PDB entry 3QNW | X-ray diffraction, 2.65 A resolution | chains B and F of the 9 polymer chains in the assembly

== Chain B (and F) ==
Protein: Caspase-6
Source organism: Homo sapiens
Notes: EC 3.4.22.59; chain F of this document is another copy of the same molecule, construct and numbering; everything in this record applies to it too
UniProtKB: P55212 (CASP6_HUMAN); residue numbers follow UniProt; this construct covers 194-293
Sequence (100 residues; each row starts with the number of its first residue):
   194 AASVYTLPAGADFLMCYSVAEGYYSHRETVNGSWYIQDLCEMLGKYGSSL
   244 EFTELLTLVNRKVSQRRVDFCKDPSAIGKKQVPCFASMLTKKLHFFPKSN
Not modelled in the structure: 194-199, 293 (chain F: 194-201, 262-266, 293)

== Chain B / chain F interface ==
Contacting residue pairs (6; chain B residue first):
  Lys-238(B) / Pro-290(F)
  Tyr-239(B) / Pro-290(F)
  Ser-242(B) / Ser-241(F)
  Ser-242(B) / Ser-242(F)
  Phe-289(B) / Lys-238(F)
  Phe-289(B) / Tyr-239(F)  hydrophobic
Other interface residues (no listed pair), chain B (5 interface residues in all): Leu-243
Other interface residues (no listed pair), chain F (6 interface residues in all): Phe-289

== Overview ==
Chain B and chain F form an interface of 5 and 6 residues respectively.
Both chains are Caspase-6 (Homo sapiens). Entry 3QNW (Caspase-6 in complex with Z-VAD-FMK inhibitor) was
determined by X-ray diffraction.
